PDB entry 6HED | electron microscopy, 6.95 A resolution (low resolution: residue-level contacts below are approximate; hydrogen-bond / salt-bridge calls are withheld) | chains H and M of the 34 polymer chains in the assembly

== Chain H (and M) ==
Molecule: Proteasome-activating nucleotidase
From: Archaeoglobus fulgidus DSM 4304
Notes: chain M of this document is another copy of the same molecule, construct and numbering; everything in this record applies to it too
UniProt: O28303 (PAN_ARCFU); residue numbers follow UniProt; this construct covers 9-398
Amino-acid sequence (390 residues; each row starts with the number of its first residue):
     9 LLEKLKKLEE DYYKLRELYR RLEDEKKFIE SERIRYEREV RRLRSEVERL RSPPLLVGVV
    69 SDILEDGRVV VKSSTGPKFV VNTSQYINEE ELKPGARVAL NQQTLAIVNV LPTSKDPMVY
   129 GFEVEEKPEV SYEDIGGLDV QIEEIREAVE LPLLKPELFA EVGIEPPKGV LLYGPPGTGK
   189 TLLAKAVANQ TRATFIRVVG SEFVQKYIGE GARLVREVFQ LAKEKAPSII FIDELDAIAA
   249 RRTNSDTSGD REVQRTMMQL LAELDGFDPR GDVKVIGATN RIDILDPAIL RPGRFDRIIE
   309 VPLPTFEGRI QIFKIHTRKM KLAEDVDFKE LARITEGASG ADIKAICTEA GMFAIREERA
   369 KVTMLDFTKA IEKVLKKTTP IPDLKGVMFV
Ligand contacts:
  - ATP (adenosine-5'-triphosphate), molecule 1: Ile143, Gly144, Leu146, Pro183, Pro184, Gly185, Thr186, Gly187, Lys188, Thr189, Leu190, Glu242, Asn288, Ile320, Ile323, His324, Gly348, Ala349, Lys352
  - ATP, molecule 2: Lys176, Leu269, Asp273, Ala296, Arg299, Gly301, Arg302
Swiss-Prot annotation at these positions:
  - region: Met396 to Val398 (Docks into pockets in the proteasome alpha-ring to cause gate opening)
  - binding site (ATP): Gly185 to Leu190, His324

== Interface between chain H and chain M ==
Residue-residue contacts - 122 pairs, chain H then chain M:
  Val68(H) with Met126(M)
  Ser69(H) with Asp124(M); Pro125(M); Met126(M)
  Asp70(H) with Arg105(M); Thr121(M); Pro125(M)
  Leu72(H) with Leu119(M); Pro120(M)
  Glu73(H) with Pro120(M)
  Arg76(H) with Leu63(M); Asn117(M); Leu119(M)
  Val78(H) with Val65(M); Arg105(M)
  Pro85(H) with Leu64(M)
  Lys86(H) with Leu64(M); Val65(M); Ser82(M); Arg105(M); Lys123(M); Asp124(M)
  Phe87(H) with Leu63(M); Gln110(M)
  Val88(H) with Pro61(M); Pro62(M); Leu63(M); Val65(M); Leu119(M)
  Pro102(H) with Pro125(M); Met126(M)
  Gly103(H) with Met126(M)
  Thr112(H) with Pro62(M)
  Glu152(H) with Lys381(M)
  Glu155(H) with Arg364(M)
  Leu159(H) with Ile363(M)
  Phe167(H) with Met360(M)
  Ala168(H) with Lys329(M)
  Glu169(H) with Lys329(M); Ala368(M)
  Val170(H) with Met328(M); Lys329(M); Gly359(M); Ala362(M); Ile363(M); Arg367(M); Val370(M)
  Gly171(H) with Lys327(M); Met328(M); Lys329(M)
  Ile172(H) with Thr356(M); Gly359(M)
  Glu173(H) with His324(M); Lys327(M); Met328(M); Cys355(M); Thr356(M)
  Pro174(H) with Lys327(M); Lys352(M)
  Lys176(H) with Lys352(M)
  Tyr215(H) with Lys214(M)
  Ile216(H) with Val212(M); Gln213(M); Lys214(M); Glu260(M)
  Gly217(H) with Val212(M); Gln213(M)
  Glu218(H) with Gln213(M)
  Ala220(H) with Ser209(M)
  Arg224(H) with Val127(M); Glu210(M)
  Arg249(H) with Arg289(M)
  Thr251(H) with Arg289(M); Ile292(M)
  Ser253(H) with Ala248(M); Arg249(M)
  Asp254(H) with Arg250(M); Thr251(M); Asp254(M); Thr255(M)
  Thr255(H) with Asp258(M)
  Ser256(H) with Asp258(M)
  Arg259(H) with Ala245(M); Ile246(M); Asp258(M); Ile292(M)
  Glu260(H) with Asp258(M); Val261(M)
  Arg263(H) with Ser209(M); Ile246(M); Asp258(M); Val261(M); Gln262(M)
  Met266(H) with Ala245(M); Ile292(M)
  Gln267(H) with Ser209(M); Glu210(M)
  Asp273(H) with Thr189(M)
  Gly274(H) with Thr189(M)
  Phe275(H) with Glu131(M); Glu133(M); Thr189(M); Lys193(M); Phe203(M); Arg205(M)
  Asp276(H) with Glu133(M)
  Pro277(H) with Glu137(M); Lys193(M)
  Asp294(H) with Asn288(M)
  Ala296(H) with Pro184(M)
  Arg299(H) with Pro184(M); Gly185(M)
  Pro300(H) with Ala349(M); Asp350(M); Ala353(M)
  Gly301(H) with Ala349(M)
  Asp304(H) with Lys352(M); Ala353(M); Thr356(M)
  Arg305(H) with Glu357(M); Met360(M)
  Ile306(H) with Lys385(M)
Also at the interface, not in a pair above, chain H (68 interface residues in all): Val67, Lys80, Val89, Asn90, Leu113, Leu166, Pro175, Arg221, Arg250, Leu269, Ala270, Arg278
Also at the interface, not in a pair above, chain M (76 interface residues in all): Arg59, Thr83, Ala107, Val207, Gly208, Tyr215, Ile216, Glu242, Ala247

== In short ==
68 residues of chain H and 76 residues of chain M are in contact. Ligands of chain H: ATP. Curated annotation
(UniProt) lists 7 ATP-binding residues on chain H.
Both chains are Proteasome-activating nucleotidase (Archaeoglobus fulgidus DSM 4304). Entry 6HED
(PAN-proteasome in state 5) was determined by electron microscopy (same publication as 6HE5, 6HE7, 6HE8, 6HE9,
6HEA and 6HEC).
